3P2F - chain A; structure by X-ray diffraction, 2.30 A resolution.

Chain A:
Protein: AHL synthase
Source organism: Burkholderia glumae
UniProt: Q4VSJ8 (Q4VSJ8_BURGL); numbering as in UniProt; present here: 1-90, 93-203
Amino-acid sequence (201 residues; row label = number of the first residue in the row; note: 2 numbers in that range are skipped by the numbering (no residue carries them; nothing is unmodelled there)):
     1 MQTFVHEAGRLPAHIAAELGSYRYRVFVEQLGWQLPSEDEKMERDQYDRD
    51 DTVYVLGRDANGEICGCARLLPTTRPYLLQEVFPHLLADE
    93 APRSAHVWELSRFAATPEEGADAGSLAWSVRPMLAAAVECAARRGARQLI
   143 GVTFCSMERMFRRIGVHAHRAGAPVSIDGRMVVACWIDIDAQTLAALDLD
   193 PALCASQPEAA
Not modelled in the structure: 32-40, 109-118, 197-203
Sequence notes: engineered mutation Met-42 (Phe in Q4VSJ8), Met-149 (Ile in Q4VSJ8), Met-152 (Leu in Q4VSJ8)
What the authors report for this chain:
  - mutagenesis - W33F, S103G: unchanged catalytic activity
  - mutagenesis - R104A, R104K: abolished catalytic activity
  - mutagenesis - D45A, D45N: abolished expression
  - mutagenesis - E101Q: decreased catalytic activity
  - catalytic residues: Glu-101 (proposed by the authors, not directly observed)

Summary:
From the paper: the catalytic residue Glu-101; R104A and R104K abolish catalytic activity; 7 substitutions
were tested in all.
Chain A is AHL synthase (Burkholderia glumae); the structure, Crystal structure of TofI in an apo form, was
determined by X-ray diffraction (same publication as 3P2H).
